PDB entry 1TG7 | X-ray diffraction, 1.90 A resolution | chain A

# Chain A
Name: beta-galactosidase
From: Penicillium sp
Notes: EC 3.2.1.23
Amino-acid sequence (971 residues; numbered 41 to 1011; the number before each row is that of its first residue):
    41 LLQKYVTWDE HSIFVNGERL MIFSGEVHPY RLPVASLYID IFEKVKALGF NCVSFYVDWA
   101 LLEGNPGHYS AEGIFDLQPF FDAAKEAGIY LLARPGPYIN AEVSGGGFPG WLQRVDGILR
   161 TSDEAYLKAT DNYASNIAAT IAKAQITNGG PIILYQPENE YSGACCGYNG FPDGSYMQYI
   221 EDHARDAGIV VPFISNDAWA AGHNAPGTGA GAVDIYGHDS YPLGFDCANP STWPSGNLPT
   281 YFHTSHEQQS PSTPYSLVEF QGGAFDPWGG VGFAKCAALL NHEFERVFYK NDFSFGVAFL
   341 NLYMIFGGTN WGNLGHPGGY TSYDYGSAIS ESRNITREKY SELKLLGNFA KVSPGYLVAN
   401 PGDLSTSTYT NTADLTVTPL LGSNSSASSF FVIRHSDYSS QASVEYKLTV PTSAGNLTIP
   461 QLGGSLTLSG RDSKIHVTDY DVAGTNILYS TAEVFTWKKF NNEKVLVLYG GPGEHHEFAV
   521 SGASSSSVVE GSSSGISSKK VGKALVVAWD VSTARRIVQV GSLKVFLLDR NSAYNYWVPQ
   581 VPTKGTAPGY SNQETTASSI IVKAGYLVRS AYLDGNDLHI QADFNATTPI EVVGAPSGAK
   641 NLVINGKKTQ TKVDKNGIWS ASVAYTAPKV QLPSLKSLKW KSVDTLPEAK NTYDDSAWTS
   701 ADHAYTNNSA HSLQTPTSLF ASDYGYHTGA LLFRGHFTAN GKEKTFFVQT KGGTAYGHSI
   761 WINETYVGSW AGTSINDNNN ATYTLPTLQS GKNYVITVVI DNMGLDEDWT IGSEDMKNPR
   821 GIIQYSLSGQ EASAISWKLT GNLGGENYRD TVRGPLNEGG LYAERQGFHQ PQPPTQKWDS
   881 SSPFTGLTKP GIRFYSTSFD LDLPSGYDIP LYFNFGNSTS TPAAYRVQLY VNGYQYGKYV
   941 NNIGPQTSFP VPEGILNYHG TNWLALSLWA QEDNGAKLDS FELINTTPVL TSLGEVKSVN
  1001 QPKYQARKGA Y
Disulfides: Cys205-Cys206, Cys267-Cys316
Covalently attached groups: N-acetylglucosamine (NAG) linked to Asn374, Asn456, Asn707, Asn763, Asn780; glycan linked to Asn625, Asn917
Ion coordination: Na+ site 1: Lys499, Ala597; Na+ site 2: Asn917, Thr919 (together with N-acetylglucosamine); Na+ site 3: Pro945 (together with N-acetylglucosamine)

# Overview
N-acetylglucosamine is covalently linked to Asn374, Asn456, Asn707, Asn763 and Asn780. Lys499 and Ala597
coordinate Na+ site 1. The Na+ site 2 is built by Asn917 and Thr919.
Chain A is beta-galactosidase (Penicillium sp); the structure, Native structure of beta-galactosidase from
Penicillium sp, was determined by X-ray diffraction (same publication as 1XC6).
